Entry 9KNU (electron microscopy, 3.60 A resolution); this record covers chains D and T of the 24 polymer chains in the assembly.

# Chain D
Name: Portal protein
Organism: Escherichia phage Mu
Reference sequence: Q9T1W5 (PORTL_BPMU); residue numbers follow UniProt; this construct covers 1-512
Sequence (512 residues; numbered 1 to 512; the number before each row is that of its first residue):
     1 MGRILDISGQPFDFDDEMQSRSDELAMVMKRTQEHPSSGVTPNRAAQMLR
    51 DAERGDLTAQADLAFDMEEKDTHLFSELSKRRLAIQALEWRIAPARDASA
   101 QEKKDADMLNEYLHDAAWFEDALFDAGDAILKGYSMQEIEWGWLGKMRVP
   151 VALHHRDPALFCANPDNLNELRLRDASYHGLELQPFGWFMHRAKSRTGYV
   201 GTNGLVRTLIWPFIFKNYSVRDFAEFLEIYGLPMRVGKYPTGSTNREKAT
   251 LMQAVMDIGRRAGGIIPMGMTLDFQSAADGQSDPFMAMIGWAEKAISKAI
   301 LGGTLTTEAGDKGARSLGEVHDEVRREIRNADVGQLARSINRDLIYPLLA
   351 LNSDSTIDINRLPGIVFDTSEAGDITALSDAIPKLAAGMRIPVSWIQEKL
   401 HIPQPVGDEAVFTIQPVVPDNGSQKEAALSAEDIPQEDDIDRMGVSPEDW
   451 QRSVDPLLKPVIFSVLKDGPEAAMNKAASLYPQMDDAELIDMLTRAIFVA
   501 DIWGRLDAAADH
Unresolved in the structure: 1, 305-321, 402-512

# Chain T
Name: Gene product J
Organism: Escherichia phage Mu
Reference sequence: Q9T1V9 (GPJ_BPMU); residue numbers follow UniProt; this construct covers 1-141
Sequence (141 residues; numbered 1 to 141; the number before each row is that of its first residue):
     1 MNYATVNDLCARYTRTRLDILTRPKTADGQPDDAVAEQALADASAFIDGY
    51 LAARFVLPLTVVPSLLKRQCCVVAWFYLNESQPTEQITATYRDTVRWLEQ
   101 VRDGKTDPGVESRTAASPEGEDLVQVQSDPPVFSRKQKGFI
Unresolved in the structure: 1

# How chain D and chain T interact
Residue-residue contacts (32; chain D residue first):
  Ser37(D) with Phe140(T)
  Ser38(D) with Lys138(T)
  Gly39(D) with Lys138(T); Ile141(T)
  Lys70(D) with Phe140(T)
  Asn217(D) with Phe140(T); Ile141(T)
  Tyr218(D) with Arg135(T)
  Val220(D) with Phe140(T), hydrophobic
  Arg221(D) with Arg135(T); Gln137(T), hydrogen bond (side chain-backbone); Gly139(T); Phe140(T); Ile141(T)
  Asp222(D) with Arg135(T), salt bridge
  Ala224(D) with Phe133(T)
  Glu225(D) with Phe133(T); Ser134(T)
  Glu228(D) with Pro130(T); Pro131(T); Val132(T), hydrogen bond (side chain-backbone)
  Met234(D) with Val126(T), hydrophobic
  Tyr239(D) with Leu123(T), hydrogen bond (side chain-backbone)
  Thr241(D) with Arg102(T), hydrogen bond (side chain-backbone); Asp103(T)
  Gly242(D) with Ala53(T)
  Asn245(D) with Ala52(T); Glu121(T)
  Lys248(D) with Ala53(T)
  Met252(D) with Gln125(T); Gln127(T)
  Met256(D) with Gln127(T)
Also at the interface, not in a pair above, chain T (23 interface residues in all): Phe55, Asp122, Val124

# Overview
Chain D and chain T form an interface of 20 and 23 residues respectively; the contacts include 4 hydrogen
bonds and 1 salt bridge. Polar contacts include Asp222(D)-Arg135(T), Arg221(D)-Gln137(T) and
Glu228(D)-Val132(T).
Here chain D is Portal protein and chain T is Gene product J, both from Escherichia phage Mu. Entry 9KNU (Neck
structure of bacteriophage Mu in contracted state) was determined by electron microscopy, deposited together
with 9LJ8, 9JOD, 9KHX, 9KHY and 9KI1.
